PDB entry 7KFU | electron microscopy, 3.90 A resolution | chains B and E of the 6 polymer chains in the assembly

== Chain B ==
Protein: Cas2
Organism: Thiomicrospira sp
Chain sequence (99 residues; each row starts with the number of its first residue; numbers below 1 keep their minus sign (Ser-2 is residue -2)):
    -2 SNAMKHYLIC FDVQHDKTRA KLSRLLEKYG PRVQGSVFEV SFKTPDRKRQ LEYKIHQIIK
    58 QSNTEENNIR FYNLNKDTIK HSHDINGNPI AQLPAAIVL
Unresolved in the structure: -2 to 0

== Chain E ==
Protein: Cas6-RT-Cas1
Organism: Thiomicrospira sp
Chain sequence (984 residues; row label = number of the first residue in the row; numbers below 1 keep their minus sign (Ser-2 is residue -2)):
    -2 SNAMILPSFP DLTGLVVNLK FTARAEFSLN HEMAVDAFLR HSLNLGESYS HHLSIITPEN
    58 GRLFYREGDT YRFVVIAMGN QQQTNSIWHT LINHLRKLPD SAPITDKQAP LRNNIKLESL
   118 NDLFDGIPVS SKESLDAYTL QRAMEQGLAW HKAANLTEQP LDIQWYWQST VRILHADHKQ
   178 HKGEQRYCRD AVQLTPLLLL KRIYETLNNV ATYFGLKTNK NTTENHQAWL KEQAQYIEIQ
   238 HPDLYWIDTP YFGKDAEKNT LGGMAGNFTL SLKPGIEPGL LAMLILTQMV GVGQRRTSGL
   298 GKYWLKHSLK HAHLILGLKP NRVTRSQTLL DCIIQPHIIS QAIAEIEKKT NIDTLNERTL
   358 SQVQSAIGQL RKHQYQAPKL QGFTIPKKDG TERLLAVSPL YDRILQKAAA IVLTPGLDAI
   418 MSQASYGYRK GLSRQQVRYE IQNAYRQGYH WVYESDIEDF FDAVYRPQLI NRLKSLLGND
   478 PLWEQIESWL GQDIHIKDTI IERTPNLGLP QGSPLSPLLA NFILDDFDSD LETHGFKIIR
   538 FADDFIILCK SQHEAQQAAH AVEQSLKEVK LSINVEKTHI IQLNQGFRFL GYLFREDHAI
   598 EIAGEKSDGR TTFAAEQTPT NLPPWLANLG TKSPQPLADD DLPKKSYGQI ETQGTHLVLA
   658 GDAQIITTDN QNLIVKKDDK ITHKISLEQL HAVTLIGLHT MTLPAKHRLL EHKIPVHIAD
   718 RTGRYLGAVT SFQPAQNNYK NWFIQLQMCD REPFAHAIAQ QIVISRIHNQ RQTLLKRKAH
   778 RKQLQQTLSN LKKLQYKVTA ATKRSSLNGL EGSATREYFQ QFNLFLPEWA HFSKRTRRPP
   838 KDPFNVLLSL GYTILYSHTD AILQSAGFIT WKGIYHQQSA AHAALASDIM ESYRHLVERY
   898 AIYIINHGQI KQDDFRQEKD HLGQDTIRLS AEARRRYVGG LINRFQKFSK DKTLHQHLYQ
   958 QAQQLKNAMH NQQSSQFQVW KELK
Unresolved in the structure: -2 to 0, 95-110, 212-221, 248-257, 383-388, 593-616, 635-640
What the authors report for this chain:
  - catalytic residues: Arg37, Asp540, His873
  - mutagenesis - H873A: abolished catalytic activity on protospacer ligation
  - mutagenesis - R835A: decreased catalytic activity on dsDNA
  - mutagenesis - R835A: decreased catalytic activity on ssDNA
  - mutagenesis - R835A: abolished catalytic activity on ssRNA
  - mutagenesis - D540A, K574A: decreased catalytic activity on DNA ligation
  - mutagenesis - R37A, D540A, K574A: decreased catalytic activity on RNA ligation
  - mutagenesis - D540A, K574A: abolished catalytic activity (RT activity)
  - mutagenesis - R835A, H873A: decreased catalytic activity on dNTP incorporation
  - mutagenesis - R37A: decreased catalytic activity (RT activity)
  - mutagenesis - R37A: increased catalytic activity on DNA ligation
  - mutagenesis - R37A: decreased catalytic activity (processing)

== Chain B / chain E interface ==
Contacting residue pairs (51; chain B residue first):
  Met1(B) with Thr649(E); Gln650(E); Gly651(E); Glu685(E); Gln686(E)
  Lys25(B) with Asn669(E), hydrogen bond (backbone-side chain)
  Tyr26(B) with Gln668(E); Ser683(E)
  Ser38(B) with Glu685(E); Gln686(E)
  Phe39(B) with Glu685(E)
  Lys40(B) with Glu685(E), hydrogen bond (backbone-side chain); Leu687(E)
  Arg44(B) with Glu685(E), salt bridge; His709(E)
  Lys73(B) with Ile647(E)
  Asn83(B) with Trp448(E); Lys547(E), hydrogen bond (side chain-backbone); Ser548(E), hydrogen bond
  Asn85(B) with Trp448(E)
  Leu90(B) with Gly645(E); Gln646(E); Ile647(E)
  Pro91(B) with Ser643(E); Gly645(E); Ile647(E); Thr652(E), hydrogen bond (backbone-side chain)
  Ala92(B) with Gly645(E), hydrogen bond (backbone-backbone); Gln646(E); Thr652(E), hydrogen bond (backbone-side chain); His653(E), hydrogen bond (backbone-backbone)
  Ala93(B) with Tyr644(E); Thr652(E); His653(E)
  Ile94(B) with His653(E); Leu654(E); Val655(E), hydrogen bond (backbone-backbone); His680(E)
  Val95(B) with Lys642(E); Tyr644(E), hydrophobic; Val655(E); Arg932(E); Val935(E), hydrophobic; Gly936(E); Ile939(E), hydrophobic
  Leu96(B) with Lys641(E); Val655(E), hydrogen bond (backbone-backbone); Gly658(E); Gln661(E); Val672(E), hydrophobic; Thr679(E)
Interface residues without a listed pair, chain B (20 interface residues in all): His3, Ile82, Gly84
Interface residues without a listed pair, chain E (39 interface residues in all): Gln549, Leu656, Ala657, Ile682, Leu684, Gln943

== Summary ==
20 residues of chain B and 39 residues of chain E are in contact, with 10 hydrogen bonds and 1 salt bridge.
Polar pairs include Arg44(B)-Glu685(E), Lys25(B)-Asn669(E) and Lys40(B)-Glu685(E). From the paper: catalytic
residues Arg37(E), Asp540(E) and His873(E); R37A, D540A and K574A of chain E reduce catalytic activity on RNA
ligation; 5 substitutions were tested in all.
Here chain B is Cas2 and chain E is Cas6-RT-Cas1, both from Thiomicrospira sp. Entry 7KFU (Cas6-RT-Cas1--Cas2
complex) was determined by electron microscopy (same publication as 7KFT).
